1MX2 - chain A; structure by X-ray diffraction, 2.25 A resolution.

Chain A:
Name: Cyclin-dependent kinase 6 inhibitor
Source organism: Homo sapiens
Reference sequence: P42773 (CDN2C_HUMAN); residues 1-168 here = UniProt positions 1-168
Chain sequence (168 residues; numbered 1 to 168; the number before each row is that of its first residue):
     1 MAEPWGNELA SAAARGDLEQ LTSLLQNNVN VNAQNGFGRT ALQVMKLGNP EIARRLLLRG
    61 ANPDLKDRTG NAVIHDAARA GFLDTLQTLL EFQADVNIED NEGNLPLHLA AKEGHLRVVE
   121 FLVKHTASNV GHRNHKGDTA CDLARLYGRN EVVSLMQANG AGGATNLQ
Unresolved in the structure: 1-4, 161-168
Construct notes: engineered mutation Asn71 (Phe in P42773)
Swiss-Prot annotation at these positions:
  - natural variant: Ala72 (A72P: In breast cancer)

Overview:
Chain A is Cyclin-dependent kinase 6 inhibitor (Homo sapiens); the structure, Structure of F71N mutant of
p18INK4c, was determined by X-ray diffraction together with 1MX4 and 1MX6 from the same study.
